3GTL - chains B and T of the 13 polymer chains in the assembly; structure by X-ray diffraction, 3.38 A resolution.

# Chain B
Protein: DNA-directed RNA polymerase II subunit RPB2
Source organism: Saccharomyces cerevisiae
Notes: EC 2.7.7.6; fragment: DNA-directed RNA polymerase II 140 kDa polypeptide
UniProt: P08518 (RPB2_YEAST); residue numbers follow UniProt; this construct covers 1-1224
Chain sequence (1224 residues; each row starts with the number of its first residue):
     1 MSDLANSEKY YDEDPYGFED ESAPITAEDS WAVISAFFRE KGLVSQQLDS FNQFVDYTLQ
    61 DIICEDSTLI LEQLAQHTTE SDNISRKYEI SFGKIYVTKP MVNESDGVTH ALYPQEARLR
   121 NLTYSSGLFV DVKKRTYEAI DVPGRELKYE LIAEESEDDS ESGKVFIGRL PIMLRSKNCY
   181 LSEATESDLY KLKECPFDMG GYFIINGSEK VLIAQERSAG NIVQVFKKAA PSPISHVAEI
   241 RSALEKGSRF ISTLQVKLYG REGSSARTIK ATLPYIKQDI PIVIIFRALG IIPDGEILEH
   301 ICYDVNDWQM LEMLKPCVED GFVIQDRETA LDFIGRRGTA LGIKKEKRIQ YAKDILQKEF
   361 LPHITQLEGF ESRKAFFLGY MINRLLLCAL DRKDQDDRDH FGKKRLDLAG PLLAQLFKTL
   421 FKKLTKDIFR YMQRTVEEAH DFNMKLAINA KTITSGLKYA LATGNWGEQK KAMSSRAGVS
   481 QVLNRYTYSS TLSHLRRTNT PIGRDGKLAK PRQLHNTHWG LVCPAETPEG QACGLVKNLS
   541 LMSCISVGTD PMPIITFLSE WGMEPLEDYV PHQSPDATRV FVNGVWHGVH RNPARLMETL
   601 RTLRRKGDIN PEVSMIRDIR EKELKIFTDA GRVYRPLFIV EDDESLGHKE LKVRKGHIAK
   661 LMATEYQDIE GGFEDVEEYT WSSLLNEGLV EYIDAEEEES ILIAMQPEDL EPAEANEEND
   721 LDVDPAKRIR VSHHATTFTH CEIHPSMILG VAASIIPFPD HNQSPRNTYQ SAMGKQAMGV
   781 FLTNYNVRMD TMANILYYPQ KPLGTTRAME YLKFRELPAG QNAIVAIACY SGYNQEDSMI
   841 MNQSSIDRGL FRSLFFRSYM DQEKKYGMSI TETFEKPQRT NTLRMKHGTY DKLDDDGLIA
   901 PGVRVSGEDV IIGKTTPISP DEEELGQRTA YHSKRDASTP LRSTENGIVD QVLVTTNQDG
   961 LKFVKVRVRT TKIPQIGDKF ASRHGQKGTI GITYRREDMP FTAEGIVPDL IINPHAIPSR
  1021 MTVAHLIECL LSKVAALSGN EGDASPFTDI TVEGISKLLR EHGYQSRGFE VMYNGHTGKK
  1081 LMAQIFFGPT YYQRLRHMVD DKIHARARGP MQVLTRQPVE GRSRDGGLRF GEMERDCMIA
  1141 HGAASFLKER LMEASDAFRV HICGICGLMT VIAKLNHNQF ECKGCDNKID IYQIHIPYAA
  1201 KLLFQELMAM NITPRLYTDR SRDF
Disordered / not traced: 1-19, 71-89, 135-163, 336-344, 438-445, 503-508, 669-677, 716-721, 920-932
Bound ions: Zn2+: Cys1163, Cys1166, Cys1182, Cys1185

# Chain T
Molecule: 28-nt DNA strand
Notes: fragment: DNA template strand
Sequence (28 nucleotides; row label = number of the first residue in the row):
     1 CTACCGATAA GCAGACGATC CTCTCGAT

# Interface between chain B and chain T
Residue-residue contacts - 21 pairs, chain B then chain T:
  Ser208(B) - DG26(T)  phosphate contact
  Lys210(B) - DC25(T)  phosphate contact
  Lys210(B) - DG26(T)  salt bridge to the phosphate
  Ala462(B) - DG26(T)  sugar contact
  Thr463(B) - DG26(T)  sugar contact
  Val482(B) - DC25(T)  sugar contact
  Thr791(B) - DT24(T)  phosphate contact
  Thr791(B) - DC25(T)  phosphate contact
  Met792(B) - DT24(T)  phosphate contact
  Arg857(B) - DC23(T)  phosphate contact
  Arg857(B) - DT24(T)  salt bridge to the phosphate
  Arg942(B) - DT24(T)  salt bridge to the phosphate
  Gly1121(B) - DT22(T)  phosphate contact
  Arg1122(B) - DT22(T)  phosphate contact
  Arg1122(B) - DC23(T)  salt bridge to the phosphate
  Ser1123(B) - DC23(T)  phosphate contact
  Leu1128(B) - DC21(T)  phosphate contact
  Arg1129(B) - DC20(T)  salt bridge to the phosphate
  Arg1129(B) - DC21(T)  hydrogen bond to the phosphate
  Gly1131(B) - DC20(T)  phosphate contact
  Met1133(B) - DT19(T)  sugar contact
Also at the interface, not in a pair above, chain B (21 interface residues in all): Ile205, Asn206, Glu1120, Gly1127, Glu1132
Also at the interface, not in a pair above, chain T (9 interface residues in all): DA27

# Overview
The interface between chain B and chain T involves 21 residues on one side and 9 on the other, with 1 hydrogen
bond and 5 salt bridges. Polar contacts include Arg1129(B)-DC21(T), Lys210(B)-DG26(T) and Arg857(B)-DT24(T).
Cys1163(B), Cys1166(B), Cys1182(B) and Cys1185(B) form the Zn2+ site.
Here chain B is DNA-directed RNA polymerase II subunit RPB2 (Saccharomyces cerevisiae) and chain T is a 28-nt
DNA strand. Entry 3GTL (Backtracked RNA polymerase II complex with 13mer with G<>U mismatch) was determined by
X-ray diffraction, deposited together with 3GTG, 3GTJ, 3GTK, 3GTM, 3GTO, 3GTP and 3GTQ.
